PDB entry 8HCN | electron microscopy, 2.70 A resolution | chains A and K of the 12 polymer chains in the assembly

== Chain A ==
Molecule: Urease subunit gamma
Source organism: Klebsiella pneumoniae
Notes: EC 3.5.1.5
UniProt: A0A0W8AWT7 (A0A0W8AWT7_KLEPN); residues 1-100 here = UniProt positions 1-100
Amino-acid sequence (100 residues; each row starts with the number of its first residue):
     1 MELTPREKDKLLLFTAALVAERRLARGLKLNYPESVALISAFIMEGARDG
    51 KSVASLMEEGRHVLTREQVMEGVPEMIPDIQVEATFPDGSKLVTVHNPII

== Chain K ==
Molecule: Urease subunit alpha
Source organism: Klebsiella pneumoniae
Notes: EC 3.5.1.5
UniProt: A0A060VJP5 (A0A060VJP5_KLEPN); numbering as in UniProt (aligned over 1-567)
Amino-acid sequence (567 residues; each row starts with the number of its first residue):
     1 MSNISRQAYADMFGPTVGDKVRLADTELWIEVEDDLTTYGEEVKFGGGKV
    51 IRDGMGQGQMLAADCVDLVLTNALIVDHWGIVKADIGVKDGRIFAIGKAG
   101 NPDIQPNVTIPIGAATEVIAAEGKIVTAGGIDTHIHWICPQQAEEALVSG
   151 VTTMVGGGTGPAAGTHATTCTPGPWYISRMLQAADSLPVNIGLLGKGNVS
   201 QPDALREQVAAGVIGLKIHEDWGATPAAIDCALTVADEMDVQVALHSDTL
   251 NESGFVEDTLAAIGGRTIHTFHTEGAGGGHAPDIITACAHPNILPSSTNP
   301 TLPYTLNTIDEHLDMLMVCHHLDPDIAEDVAFAESRIRRETIAAEDVLHD
   351 LGAFSLTSSDSQAMGRVGEVILRTWQVAHRMKVQRGALAEETGDNDNFRV
   401 KRYIAKYTINPALTHGIAHEVGSIEVGKLADLVVWSPAFFGVKPATVIKG
   451 GMIAIAPMGDINASIPTPQPVHYRPMFGALGSARHHCRLTFLSQAAAANG
   501 VAERLNLRSAIAVVKGCRTVQKADMVHNSLQPNITVDAQTYEVRVDGELI
   551 TSEPADVLPMAQRYFLF
Unresolved in the structure: 1

== Interface between chain A and chain K ==
Pairs across the interface (37; chain A residue first):
  R6(A) with D460(K); N462(K), hydrogen bond
  D9(A) with P470(K); H472(K), salt bridge; R474(K), salt bridge
  K10(A) with D460(K), salt bridge; Q469(K); P470(K)
  L13(A) with P470(K), hydrophobic
  V19(A) with F567(K), hydrophobic
  R23(A) with L566(K), hydrogen bond (side chain-backbone); F567(K)
  N31(A) with Q562(K), hydrogen bond (side chain-backbone); R563(K); F565(K), hydrogen bond (side chain-backbone)
  Y32(A) with F439(K), hydrophobic; R563(K), hydrogen bond (backbone-backbone)
  P33(A) with R563(K); Y564(K); F565(K); L566(K)
  E34(A) with L566(K)
  V36(A) with Q469(K)
  S40(A) with Q469(K)
  M70(A) with Q562(K)
  E71(A) with R563(K), salt bridge
  M76(A) with R563(K); Y564(K), hydrophobic
  Q81(A) with T467(K), hydrogen bond; P468(K); Q469(K), hydrogen bond (backbone-backbone)
  V82(A) with P468(K), hydrophobic
  E83(A) with A463(K); S464(K), hydrogen bond
  L92(A) with S464(K); I465(K), hydrophobic; P468(K), hydrophobic
Other interface residues (no listed pair), chain A (23 interface residues in all): L12, A16, V73, I80
Other interface residues (no listed pair), chain K (20 interface residues in all): A438, I461

== In short ==
The interface between chain A and chain K involves 23 residues on one side and 20 on the other, with 8
hydrogen bonds and 4 salt bridges. Among the polar pairs are D9(A)-H472(K), D9(A)-R474(K) and K10(A)-D460(K).
Chain A is Urease subunit gamma and chain K is Urease subunit alpha, both from Klebsiella pneumoniae; the
structure, CryoEM Structure of Klebsiella pneumoniae UreD/urease complex, was determined by electron
microscopy (same publication as 8HC1).
